Entry 1ZSC (X-ray diffraction, 1.80 A resolution); this record covers chain A.

# Chain A
Name: Carbonic anhydrase II
From: Homo sapiens
Notes: EC 4.2.1.1
UniProt: P00918 (CAH2_HUMAN); the author numbering skips numbers that UniProt does not, so the offset changes along the chain: 2-125 = UniProt 1-124; 127-261 = UniProt 125-259
Chain sequence (259 residues; row label = number of the first residue in the row; note: 1 number in that range is skipped by the numbering (no residue carries it; nothing is unmodelled there)):
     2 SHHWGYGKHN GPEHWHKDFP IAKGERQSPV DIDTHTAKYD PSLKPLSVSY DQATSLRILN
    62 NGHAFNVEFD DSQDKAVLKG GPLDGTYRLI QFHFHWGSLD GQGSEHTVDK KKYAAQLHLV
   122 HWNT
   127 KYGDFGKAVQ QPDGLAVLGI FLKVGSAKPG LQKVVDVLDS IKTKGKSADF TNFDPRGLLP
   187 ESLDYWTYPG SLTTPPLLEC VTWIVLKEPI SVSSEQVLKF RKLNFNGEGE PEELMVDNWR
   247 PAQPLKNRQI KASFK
Disordered / not traced: 2-3
Construct notes: engineered mutation Q117 (Glu116 in P00918)
Bound ions: Zn2+: H94, H96, H119

# In short
H94, H96 and H119 form the Zn2+ site.
Chain A is Carbonic anhydrase II (Homo sapiens); the structure, Carbonic anhydrase II mutant E117Q, holo form,
was determined by X-ray diffraction, deposited together with 1ZSA and 1ZSB.
